PDB entry 1HDY | X-ray diffraction, 2.50 A resolution | chains A and B

== Chain A (and B) ==
Name: Alcohol dehydrogenase
Organism: Homo sapiens
Notes: EC 1.1.1.1; chain B of this document is another copy of the same molecule, construct and numbering; everything in this record applies to it too
Reference sequence: P00325 (ADHB_HUMAN); residues 1-374 here correspond to UniProt positions 2-375 (UniProt number = residue number + 1)
Amino-acid sequence (374 residues; numbered 1 to 374; the number before each row is that of its first residue):
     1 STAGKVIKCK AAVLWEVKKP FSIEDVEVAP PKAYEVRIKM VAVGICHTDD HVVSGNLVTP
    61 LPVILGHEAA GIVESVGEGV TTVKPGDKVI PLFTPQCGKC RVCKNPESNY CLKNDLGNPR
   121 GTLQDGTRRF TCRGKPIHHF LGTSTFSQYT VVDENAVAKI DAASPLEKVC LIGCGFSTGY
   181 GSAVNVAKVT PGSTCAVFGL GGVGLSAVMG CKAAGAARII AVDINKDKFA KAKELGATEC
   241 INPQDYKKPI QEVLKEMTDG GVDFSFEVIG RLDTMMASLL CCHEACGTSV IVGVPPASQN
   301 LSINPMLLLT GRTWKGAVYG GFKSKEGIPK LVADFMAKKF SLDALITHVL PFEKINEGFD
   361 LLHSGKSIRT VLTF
Ion coordination: Zn2+ site 1: Cys46, His67, Cys174 (together with 4-iodopyrazole); Zn2+ site 2: Cys97, Cys100, Cys103, Cys111
Residues lining bound ligands: NAD / 4-iodopyrazole: Cys46, His47, Thr48, His51, His67, Phe93, Leu116, Leu141, Cys174, Thr178, Gly199, Leu200, Gly201, Gly202, Val203, Gly204, Val222, Asp223, Ile224, Asn225, Lys228, Val268, Ile269, Gly270, Arg271, Thr274, Val292, Gly293, Val294, Ala317, Val318, Tyr319, Leu362, Arg369
Swiss-Prot annotation at these positions:
  - binding site (Zn(2+)): Cys46, His67, Cys97, Cys100, Cys103, Cys111, Cys174
  - binding site (NAD(+)): Gly199 to Gly204, Asp223, Lys228, Val292 to Val294, Arg369
  - modified residue: Ser1 (N-acetylserine), Ser22 (Phosphoserine), Tyr34 (Phosphotyrosine)

== How chain A and chain B interact ==
Pairs across the interface (81):
  Arg101(A) - Thr258(B)  hydrogen bond (side chain-backbone)
  Arg101(A) - Asp259(B)  hydrogen bond (side chain-backbone)
  Arg101(A) - Gly260(B)
  Arg101(A) - Gly261(B)  hydrogen bond (side chain-backbone)
  Arg101(A) - Asp263(B)  salt bridge
  Arg101(A) - His283(B)
  Val102(A) - His283(B)
  Val102(A) - Ala285(B)  hydrophobic
  Ser108(A) - Ala285(B)  hydrogen bond (side chain-backbone)
  Ser108(A) - Cys286(B)
  Tyr110(A) - Glu284(B)
  Tyr110(A) - Ala285(B)  hydrophobic
  Tyr110(A) - Thr310(B)
  Leu116(A) - Met306(B)  hydrophobic
  Thr258(A) - Arg101(B)  hydrogen bond (backbone-side chain)
  Asp259(A) - Arg101(B)  hydrogen bond (backbone-side chain)
  Gly261(A) - Arg101(B)  hydrogen bond (backbone-side chain)
  Asp263(A) - Arg101(B)  salt bridge
  Met275(A) - Pro305(B)  hydrophobic
  His283(A) - Arg101(B)
  His283(A) - Val102(B)
  Glu284(A) - Tyr110(B)
  Ala285(A) - Val102(B)  hydrophobic
  Ala285(A) - Ser108(B)
  Ala285(A) - Tyr110(B)  hydrophobic
  Cys286(A) - Asn105(B)
  Cys286(A) - Ser108(B)
  Ile291(A) - Leu308(B)  hydrophobic
  Ile291(A) - Leu309(B)
  Val292(A) - Leu309(B)
  Val294(A) - Leu309(B)  hydrophobic
  Pro295(A) - Pro305(B)  hydrophobic
  Pro295(A) - Met306(B)
  Pro295(A) - Leu309(B)
  Ser298(A) - Asn304(B)
  Gln299(A) - Asn304(B)
  Gln299(A) - Pro305(B)
  Asn300(A) - Ile303(B)
  Asn300(A) - Asn304(B)  hydrogen bond (side chain-backbone)
  Leu301(A) - Leu301(B)
  Leu301(A) - Ser302(B)
  Leu301(A) - Ile303(B)  hydrogen bond (backbone-backbone)
  Ser302(A) - Asn300(B)
  Ser302(A) - Leu301(B)
  Ile303(A) - Asn300(B)
  Ile303(A) - Leu301(B)  hydrogen bond (backbone-backbone)
  Asn304(A) - Ser298(B)
  Asn304(A) - Gln299(B)
  Asn304(A) - Asn300(B)  hydrogen bond (backbone-side chain)
  Pro305(A) - Leu272(B)  hydrophobic
  Pro305(A) - Met275(B)  hydrophobic
  Pro305(A) - Pro295(B)  hydrophobic
  Pro305(A) - Gln299(B)
  Met306(A) - Pro295(B)
  Leu308(A) - Ile291(B)  hydrophobic
  Leu308(A) - Trp314(B)  hydrophobic
  Leu308(A) - Gly316(B)  hydrogen bond (backbone-backbone)
  Leu309(A) - Ile291(B)
  Leu309(A) - Gly293(B)
  Leu309(A) - Pro295(B)
  Leu309(A) - Gly316(B)
  Leu309(A) - Ala317(B)  hydrogen bond (backbone-backbone)
  Leu309(A) - Val318(B)  hydrogen bond (backbone-backbone)
  Thr310(A) - Tyr110(B)
  Gly311(A) - Gly316(B)
  Arg312(A) - Lys315(B)
  Arg312(A) - Gly316(B)
  Thr313(A) - Thr313(B)
  Thr313(A) - Trp314(B)
  Thr313(A) - Lys315(B)
  Trp314(A) - Leu308(B)  hydrophobic
  Trp314(A) - Thr313(B)
  Trp314(A) - Trp314(B)  hydrogen bond (backbone-backbone)
  Lys315(A) - Arg312(B)
  Lys315(A) - Thr313(B)
  Gly316(A) - Leu308(B)  hydrogen bond (backbone-backbone)
  Gly316(A) - Leu309(B)
  Gly316(A) - Gly311(B)
  Gly316(A) - Arg312(B)
  Ala317(A) - Leu309(B)  hydrogen bond (backbone-backbone)
  Val318(A) - Leu309(B)  hydrogen bond (backbone-backbone)
Also at the interface, not in a pair above, chain A (43 interface residues in all): Asn105, Gly260, Val262, Leu272, Gly293
Also at the interface, not in a pair above, chain B (43 interface residues in all): Leu57, Val262, Val292, Val294

== Summary ==
Chain A and chain B each contribute 43 residues to their interface, with 18 hydrogen bonds and 2 salt bridges.
Among the polar pairs are Arg101(A)-Asp263(B), Arg101(A)-Thr258(B) and Arg101(A)-Asp259(B). Bound to chain A:
NAD / 4-iodopyrazole.
Both chains are Alcohol dehydrogenase (Homo sapiens). Entry 1HDY (Three-dimensional structures of three human
alcohol dehydrogenase variants: correlations with their functional differences) was determined by X-ray
diffraction together with 1HDX and 1HDZ from the same study.
